Entry 7NEQ (electron microscopy, 3.12 A resolution); this record covers chains C and D of the 6 polymer chains in the assembly.

[Chain C]
Molecule: 5D3(Fab) light chain variable domain
Organism: Mus musculus
Notes: antibody fragment or engineered binder
Amino-acid sequence (214 residues; row label = number of the first residue in the row):
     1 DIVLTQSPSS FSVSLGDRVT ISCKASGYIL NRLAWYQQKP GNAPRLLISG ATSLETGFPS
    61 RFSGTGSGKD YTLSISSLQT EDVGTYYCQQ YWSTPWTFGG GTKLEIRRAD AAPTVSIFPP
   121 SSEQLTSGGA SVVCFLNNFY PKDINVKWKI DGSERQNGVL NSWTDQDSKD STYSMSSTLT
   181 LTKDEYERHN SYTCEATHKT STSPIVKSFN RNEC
Unresolved in the structure: 108-214
Disulfides: Cys23-Cys88

[Chain D]
Molecule: 5D3(Fab) heavy chain variable domain
Organism: Mus musculus
Notes: antibody fragment or engineered binder
Amino-acid sequence (221 residues; row label = number of the first residue in the row):
     1 QVQLQESGPG LVKPSQSLSL TCTVTGFSIT SDYAWNWIRQ FPGKKLEWMG YINFDGGTTY
    61 NPSLRGRISI TRDTSKNQFF LQLRSVTPED TATYYCATFY GAKGTLDYWG QGTSVTVSSA
   121 KTTPPSVYPL APVCGDTSGS SVTLGCLVKG YFPEPVTLTW NSGSLSSGVH TFPAVLQSDL
   181 YTLSSSVTVT SSTWPSQSIT CNVAHPASST KVDKKIEPRG P
Unresolved in the structure: 1, 120-221
Disulfides: Cys22-Cys96
Residues lining bound ligands: N-acetylglucosamine (NAG; 2-acetamido-2-deoxy-beta-D-glucopyranose): Thr30, Ser31, Phe54, Asp55

[How chain C and chain D interact]
Residue-residue contacts (27):
  Ala34(C) - Thr105(D)
  Tyr36(C) - Leu106(D)  hydrogen bond (side chain-backbone)
  Gln38(C) - Gln40(D)  hydrogen bond
  Gln38(C) - Tyr95(D)
  Asn42(C) - Tyr95(D)  hydrogen bond (backbone-side chain)
  Ala43(C) - Tyr95(D)  hydrophobic
  Ala43(C) - Trp109(D)  hydrophobic
  Pro44(C) - Leu46(D)  hydrophobic
  Pro44(C) - Trp109(D)
  Leu46(C) - Lys103(D)
  Leu46(C) - Thr105(D)
  Ser49(C) - Lys103(D)
  Ser49(C) - Thr105(D)
  Glu55(C) - Lys103(D)  salt bridge
  Tyr87(C) - Gln40(D)  hydrogen bond
  Tyr87(C) - Lys44(D)  hydrogen bond (side chain-backbone)
  Tyr87(C) - Leu46(D)  hydrophobic
  Tyr91(C) - Gly104(D)
  Tyr91(C) - Thr105(D)
  Thr94(C) - Trp48(D)
  Pro95(C) - Trp48(D)  hydrophobic
  Trp96(C) - Asn36(D)
  Trp96(C) - Trp48(D)
  Trp96(C) - Phe99(D)  hydrophobic
  Phe98(C) - Leu46(D)  hydrophobic
  Gly100(C) - Lys44(D)
  Gly100(C) - Lys45(D)
Interface residues without a listed pair, chain C (17 interface residues in all): Gln89
Interface residues without a listed pair, chain D (19 interface residues in all): Tyr51, Thr59, Asn61, Pro62, Asp107, Gly110

[In short]
The interface between chain C and chain D involves 17 residues on one side and 19 on the other, with 5
hydrogen bonds and 1 salt bridge. Polar pairs include Glu55(C)-Lys103(D), Tyr36(C)-Leu106(D) and
Gln38(C)-Gln40(D). Chain D binds N-acetylglucosamine.
Chain C is 5D3(Fab) light chain variable domain and chain D is 5D3(Fab) heavy chain variable domain, both from
Mus musculus; the structure, Structure of tariquidar-bound ABCG2, was determined by electron microscopy,
deposited together with 7NEZ and 7NFD.
